Entry 8TVH (electron microscopy, 3.60 A resolution); this record covers chains E and G of the 9 polymer chains in the assembly.

# Chain E
Molecule: 4G5 light chain
Source organism: Mus musculus
Chain sequence (107 residues; row label = number of the first residue in the row):
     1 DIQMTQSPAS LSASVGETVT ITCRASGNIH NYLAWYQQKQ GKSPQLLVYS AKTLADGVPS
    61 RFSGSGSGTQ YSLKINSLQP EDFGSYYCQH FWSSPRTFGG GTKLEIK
Disulfide bonds: C23-C88

# Chain G
Molecule: 4G5 heavy chain
Source organism: Mus musculus
Chain sequence (120 residues; each row starts with the number of its first residue):
     1 EVQLQQSGAD LVKPGASVKL SCTASGFNIK DTYIHWVKQR PEQGLEWIGR IDPANDNFKY
    61 DPKFQGKATI TTDTSSNTAY LQLSSLTSED TAVYYCASVI TTTGYALDYW GQGTSVTVSS
Disulfide bonds: C22-C96

# Interface between chain E and chain G
Pairs across the interface (28; chain E residue first):
  Y32(E) - G104(G)
  Y32(E) - Y105(G)  hydrophobic
  A34(E) - A106(G)  hydrophobic
  Y36(E) - A106(G)
  Y36(E) - L107(G)  hydrogen bond (side chain-backbone)
  Y36(E) - W110(G)
  Q38(E) - Q39(G)  hydrogen bond
  Q38(E) - Y95(G)
  K42(E) - Y95(G)
  S43(E) - Y95(G)
  S43(E) - W110(G)
  S43(E) - G111(G)
  P44(E) - W110(G)
  L46(E) - T102(G)
  L46(E) - A106(G)  hydrophobic
  L46(E) - L107(G)
  S50(E) - Y105(G)
  Y87(E) - Q39(G)
  Y87(E) - G44(G)
  Q89(E) - L107(G)
  F91(E) - Y105(G)
  F91(E) - A106(G)  hydrophobic
  F91(E) - L107(G)
  S94(E) - K59(G)
  P95(E) - W47(G)  hydrophobic
  P95(E) - D61(G)
  R96(E) - W47(G)
  F98(E) - L45(G)
Interface residues without a listed pair, chain E (19 interface residues in all): Y49, T97, G100
Interface residues without a listed pair, chain G (18 interface residues in all): H35, V37, E46, V99

# Summary
19 residues of chain E face 18 of chain G across their interface, with 2 hydrogen bonds. Among the polar pairs
are Y36(E)-L107(G) and Q38(E)-Q39(G).
Chain E is 4G5 light chain and chain G is 4G5 heavy chain, both from Mus musculus; the structure, Langya
henipavirus postfusion F protein in complex with 4G5 Fab, local refinement of the viral membrane ..., was
determined by electron microscopy.
